Entry 5C08 (X-ray diffraction, 2.33 A resolution); this record covers chains D and E of the 5 polymer chains in the assembly.

== Chain D ==
Name: 1E6 TCR Alpha Chain
Organism: Homo sapiens
Chain sequence (191 residues; numbered 2 to 192; the number before each row is that of its first residue):
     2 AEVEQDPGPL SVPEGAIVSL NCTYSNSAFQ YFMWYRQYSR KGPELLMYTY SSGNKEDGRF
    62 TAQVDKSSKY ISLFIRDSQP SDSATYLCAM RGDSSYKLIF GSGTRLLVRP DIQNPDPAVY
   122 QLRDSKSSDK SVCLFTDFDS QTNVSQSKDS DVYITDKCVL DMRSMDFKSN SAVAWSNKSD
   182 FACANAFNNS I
Not modelled in the structure: 2, 192
Disulfides: Cys-23/Cys-89, Cys-134/Cys-184

== Chain E ==
Name: 1E6 TCR Beta Chain
Organism: Homo sapiens
Chain sequence (245 residues; each row starts with the number of its first residue):
     2 AGVIQSPRHE VTEMGQQVTL RCKPISGHDY LFWYRQTMMR GLELLIYFNN NVPIDDSGMP
    62 EDRFSAKMPN ASFSTLKIQP SEPRDSAVYF CASSLWEKLA KNIQYFGAGT RLSVLEDLKN
   122 VFPPEVAVFE PSEAEISHTQ KATLVCLATG FYPDHVELSW WVNGKEVHSG VCTDPQPLKE
   182 QPALNDSRYA LSSRLRVSAT FWQDPRNHFR CQVQFYGLSE NDEWTQDRAK PVTQIVSAEA
   242 WGRAD
Not modelled in the structure: 2
Disulfides: Cys-23/Cys-92, Cys-147/Cys-212

== Chain D / chain E interface ==
Residue-residue contacts (81; chain D residue first):
  Tyr-32(D) with Asn-103(E)
  Met-34(D) with Asn-103(E), hydrogen bond
  Tyr-36(D) with Asn-103(E); Gln-105(E)
  Gln-38(D) with Gln-37(E), hydrogen bond; Phe-91(E)
  Arg-41(D) with Arg-112(E); Asp-155(E), salt bridge; Pro-178(E)
  Lys-42(D) with Phe-91(E)
  Gly-43(D) with Phe-91(E)
  Pro-44(D) with Phe-107(E), hydrophobic
  Leu-46(D) with Asn-103(E); Ile-104(E), hydrophobic
  Tyr-49(D) with Ala-101(E); Lys-102(E); Asn-103(E)
  Leu-88(D) with Gly-42(E)
  Arg-92(D) with Leu-100(E), hydrogen bond (side chain-backbone); Asn-103(E), hydrogen bond
  Ser-96(D) with Tyr-48(E); Asp-56(E), hydrogen bond
  Tyr-97(D) with Tyr-31(E), hydrophobic; Phe-33(E), hydrophobic; Tyr-48(E), hydrogen bond (backbone-side chain); Trp-97(E), hydrogen bond; Leu-100(E), hydrophobic
  Lys-98(D) with Leu-45(E); Tyr-48(E); Asp-56(E); Ser-58(E); Gly-59(E)
  Leu-99(D) with Gln-105(E)
  Phe-101(D) with Leu-43(E)
  Gly-102(D) with Gly-42(E)
  Ser-103(D) with Met-40(E); Arg-41(E); Gly-42(E)
  Tyr-121(D) with Ser-133(E); Glu-136(E); His-139(E); Thr-140(E)
  Gln-122(D) with Ser-133(E)
  Leu-123(D) with Phe-130(E); Glu-131(E); Thr-144(E)
  Arg-124(D) with Val-129(E); Phe-130(E); Glu-131(E), hydrogen bond (backbone-backbone)
  Asp-125(D) with Val-129(E); Phe-130(E); Glu-131(E)
  Ser-126(D) with Val-129(E), hydrogen bond (backbone-backbone); Glu-131(E); Glu-240(E), hydrogen bond (side chain-backbone); Ala-241(E)
  Lys-131(D) with Phe-130(E)
  Ser-132(D) with Phe-130(E)
  Val-133(D) with Phe-130(E); Leu-148(E), hydrophobic
  Leu-135(D) with Thr-144(E)
  Thr-137(D) with Arg-197(E)
  Tyr-154(D) with Glu-181(E); Gln-182(E)
  Ile-155(D) with Leu-179(E)
  Thr-156(D) with Asp-175(E); Ser-193(E)
  Cys-159(D) with Cys-173(E), disulfide; Arg-195(E), hydrogen bond
  Val-160(D) with Cys-173(E), hydrogen bond (backbone-side chain)
  Leu-161(D) with Cys-173(E), hydrophobic; Arg-197(E)
  Asp-162(D) with Gly-171(E)
  Met-163(D) with Ser-170(E); Arg-197(E)
  Phe-168(D) with Lys-142(E)
  Ser-170(D) with Arg-197(E), hydrogen bond
  Ser-172(D) with Arg-195(E), hydrogen bond (backbone-side chain)
  Val-174(D) with Arg-195(E)
  Trp-176(D) with Leu-148(E), hydrophobic; Ala-191(E), hydrophobic
Interface residues without a listed pair, chain D (48 interface residues in all): Ser-40, Asp-117, Asp-138, Asp-157, Ala-173
Interface residues without a listed pair, chain E (54 interface residues in all): Tyr-35, Met-39, Ala-128, Pro-132, Ala-135, Val-146, Pro-176
Cross-chain cystine bridges: Cys-159(D)/Cys-173(E)

== Summary ==
48 residues of chain D face 54 of chain E across their interface; the contacts include 1 disulfide bond, 14
hydrogen bonds and 1 salt bridge. Among the polar pairs are Arg-41(D)/Asp-155(E), Met-34(D)/Asn-103(E) and
Gln-38(D)/Gln-37(E).
Chain D is 1E6 TCR Alpha Chain and chain E is 1E6 TCR Beta Chain, both from Homo sapiens; the structure, 1E6
TCR in Complex with HLA-A0e carrying RQWGPDPAAV, was determined by X-ray diffraction (same publication as
5C07, 5C09, 5C0A, 5C0B, 5C0C, 5C0D and 6 further entries).
